Entry 6NF4 (electron microscopy, 2.98 A resolution); this record covers chains A and B.

[Chain A (and B)]
Name: Otopetrin1
Organism: Danio rerio
Notes: chain B of this document is another copy of the same molecule, construct and numbering; everything in this record applies to it too
Chain sequence (587 residues; row label = number of the first residue in the row; numbering starts at 0):
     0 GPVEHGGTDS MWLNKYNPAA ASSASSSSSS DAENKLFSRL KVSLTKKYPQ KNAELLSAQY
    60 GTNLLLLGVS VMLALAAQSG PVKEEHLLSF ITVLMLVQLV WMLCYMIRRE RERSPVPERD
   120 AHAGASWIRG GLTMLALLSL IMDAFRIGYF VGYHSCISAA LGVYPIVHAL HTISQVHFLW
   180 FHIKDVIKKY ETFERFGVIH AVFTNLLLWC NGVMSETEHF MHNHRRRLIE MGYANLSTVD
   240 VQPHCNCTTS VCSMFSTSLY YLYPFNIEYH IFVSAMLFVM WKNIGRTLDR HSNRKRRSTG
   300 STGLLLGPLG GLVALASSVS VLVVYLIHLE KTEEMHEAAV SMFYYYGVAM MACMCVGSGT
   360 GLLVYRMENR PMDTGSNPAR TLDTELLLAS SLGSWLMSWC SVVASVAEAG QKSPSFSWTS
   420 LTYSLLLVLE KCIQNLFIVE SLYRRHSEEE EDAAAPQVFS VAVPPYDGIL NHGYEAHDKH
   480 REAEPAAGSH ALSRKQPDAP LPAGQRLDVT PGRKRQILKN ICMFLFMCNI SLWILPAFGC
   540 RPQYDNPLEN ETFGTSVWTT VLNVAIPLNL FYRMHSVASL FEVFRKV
Disordered / not traced: 0-45, 114-122, 222-247, 284-301, 444-509, 586
What the authors report for this chain:
  - self-association interface (contacts with another copy of this molecule): Trp394, Trp398
  - mutagenesis - W394A, W398A: decreased localization
  - contacts within the chain: Arg145-Glu215 (salt bridge), Gln174-Asn204, Gln174-Tyr268, Glu429-Arg572 (salt bridge), Gln433-Asn528, Gln433-Tyr571
  - mutagenesis - E267A, H574A: unchanged localization

[How chain A and chain B interact]
Residue-residue contacts (80; chain A residue first):
  Pro48(A) - Arg365(B)
  Pro48(A) - Asp372(B)
  Gln49(A) - Asp372(B)  hydrogen bond (backbone-side chain)
  Lys50(A) - Asp372(B)  hydrogen bond (backbone-side chain)
  Lys50(A) - Arg379(B)
  Asn51(A) - Arg365(B)
  Asn51(A) - Arg379(B)
  Asn51(A) - Leu435(B)
  Asn51(A) - Glu439(B)  hydrogen bond
  Leu54(A) - Thr383(B)
  Leu54(A) - Leu435(B)  hydrophobic
  Leu54(A) - Val438(B)  hydrophobic
  Leu55(A) - Leu435(B)  hydrophobic
  Gln58(A) - Leu387(B)
  Gln58(A) - Trp394(B)
  Gln58(A) - Cys431(B)
  Gln58(A) - Asn434(B)
  Thr61(A) - Leu391(B)
  Thr61(A) - Trp394(B)
  Asn62(A) - Trp394(B)
  Asn62(A) - Trp398(B)  hydrogen bond
  Asn62(A) - Val427(B)
  Asn62(A) - Cys431(B)
  Leu65(A) - Leu391(B)
  Leu65(A) - Trp394(B)  hydrophobic
  Leu66(A) - Trp398(B)  hydrophobic
  Leu66(A) - Val402(B)  hydrophobic
  Ser69(A) - Leu395(B)
  Ser69(A) - Trp398(B)
  Ser69(A) - Cys399(B)
  Ser69(A) - Phe552(B)
  Leu72(A) - Phe552(B)
  Leu72(A) - Val556(B)  hydrophobic
  Ala73(A) - Thr551(B)
  Ala73(A) - Phe552(B)
  Ala76(A) - Thr551(B)
  Ala76(A) - Phe552(B)
  Ser78(A) - Glu550(B)
  Pro80(A) - Ala406(B)  hydrophobic
  Val81(A) - Ala406(B)  hydrophobic
  Arg365(A) - Pro48(B)
  Arg365(A) - Asn51(B)
  Asp372(A) - Pro48(B)
  Asp372(A) - Gln49(B)  hydrogen bond (side chain-backbone)
  Asp372(A) - Lys50(B)  hydrogen bond (side chain-backbone)
  Arg379(A) - Lys50(B)
  Arg379(A) - Asn51(B)
  Thr383(A) - Leu54(B)
  Leu387(A) - Gln58(B)
  Leu391(A) - Thr61(B)
  Leu391(A) - Leu65(B)
  Trp394(A) - Gln58(B)
  Trp394(A) - Thr61(B)
  Trp394(A) - Asn62(B)
  Trp394(A) - Leu65(B)  hydrophobic
  Leu395(A) - Ser69(B)
  Trp398(A) - Asn62(B)  hydrogen bond
  Trp398(A) - Leu66(B)  hydrophobic
  Trp398(A) - Ser69(B)
  Cys399(A) - Ser69(B)
  Val402(A) - Leu66(B)  hydrophobic
  Ala406(A) - Pro80(B)  hydrophobic
  Ala406(A) - Val81(B)  hydrophobic
  Val427(A) - Asn62(B)
  Cys431(A) - Gln58(B)
  Cys431(A) - Asn62(B)
  Asn434(A) - Gln58(B)
  Leu435(A) - Asn51(B)
  Leu435(A) - Leu54(B)  hydrophobic
  Leu435(A) - Leu55(B)  hydrophobic
  Val438(A) - Leu54(B)  hydrophobic
  Glu439(A) - Asn51(B)  hydrogen bond
  Glu550(A) - Ser78(B)
  Thr551(A) - Ala73(B)
  Thr551(A) - Ala76(B)
  Phe552(A) - Ser69(B)
  Phe552(A) - Leu72(B)
  Phe552(A) - Ala73(B)
  Phe552(A) - Ala76(B)
  Val556(A) - Leu72(B)  hydrophobic
Other interface residues (no listed pair), chain A (50 interface residues in all): Tyr47, Ala57, Val68, Val70, Gly79, Met371, Ser375, Asn376, Gly553, Val560
Other interface residues (no listed pair), chain B (50 interface residues in all): Tyr47, Ala57, Val68, Val70, Gly79, Met371, Ser375, Asn376, Gly553, Val560

[Overview]
The chain A/chain B interface involves 50 residues from each chain, with 8 hydrogen bonds. Polar contacts
include Gln49(A)-Asp372(B), Lys50(A)-Asp372(B) and Asn51(A)-Glu439(B). The paper reports that W394A and W398A
of chain A reduce localization; a self-association interface involving Trp394(A) and Trp398(A); 4
substitutions were tested in all.
Chain A and chain B are both Otopetrin1 (Danio rerio); the structure, Structure of zebrafish Otop1 in
nanodiscs, was determined by electron microscopy, deposited together with 6NF6.
